PDB entry 3A14 | X-ray diffraction, 2.00 A resolution | chains A and B

# Chain A (and B)
Protein: 1-deoxy-D-xylulose 5-phosphate reductoisomerase
From: Thermotoga maritima
Notes: EC 1.1.1.267; chain B of this document is another copy of the same molecule, construct and numbering; everything in this record applies to it too
UniProtKB: Q9WZZ1 (DXR_THEMA); numbering as in UniProt (aligned over 1-376)
Chain sequence (376 residues; each row starts with the number of its first residue):
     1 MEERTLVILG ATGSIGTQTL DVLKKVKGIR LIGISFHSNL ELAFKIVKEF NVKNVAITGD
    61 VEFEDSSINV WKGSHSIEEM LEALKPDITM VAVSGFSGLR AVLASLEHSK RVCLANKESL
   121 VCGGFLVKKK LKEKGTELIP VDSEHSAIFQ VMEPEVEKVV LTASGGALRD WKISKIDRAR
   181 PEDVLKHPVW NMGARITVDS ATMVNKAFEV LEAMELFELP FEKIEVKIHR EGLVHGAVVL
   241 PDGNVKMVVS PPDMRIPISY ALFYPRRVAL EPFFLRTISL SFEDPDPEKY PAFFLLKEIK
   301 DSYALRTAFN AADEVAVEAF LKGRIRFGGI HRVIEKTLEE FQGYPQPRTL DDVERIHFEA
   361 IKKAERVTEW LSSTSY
Disordered / not traced: 1-2, 186-193, 373-376 (chain B: 1-2, 187-191, 375-376)
Curated features (UniProtKB/Swiss-Prot):
  - binding site (NADPH): Thr-12, Gly-13, Ser-14, Ile-15, Asn-39, Asn-116, Glu-118, Gly-193
  - binding site (1-deoxy-D-xylulose 5-phosphate): Lys-117, Ser-143, Glu-144, Ser-164, His-187, Ser-200, Asn-205, Lys-206, Glu-209
  - binding site (Mn(2+)): Asp-142, Glu-144, Glu-209
Metal / ion sites: Mg2+: Asp-142, Glu-144, Glu-209
Residues lining bound ligands:
  - NADPH (NDP; NADPH dihydro-nicotinamide-adenine-dinucleotide phosphate), molecule 1: Gly-10, Ala-11, Thr-12, Gly-13, Ser-14, Ile-15, Gly-16, Phe-36, His-37, Ser-38, Asn-39, Thr-58, Ala-92, Val-93, Ser-94, Gly-95, Ser-97, Ala-115, Asn-116, Lys-117, Glu-118, Asp-142, Ile-196, Met-254
  - NADPH (NDP), molecule 2: Leu-23, Lys-24, Ile-29, Arg-30, Leu-31, Glu-49, Phe-50

# Chain A / chain B interface
Contacting residue pairs - 93 pairs, chain A then chain B:
  Gln-150(A) / Asn-244(B)
  Glu-153(A) / Arg-267(B)  salt bridge
  Glu-155(A) / Pro-265(B)
  Glu-155(A) / Arg-266(B)
  Glu-155(A) / Arg-267(B)  hydrogen bond (side chain-backbone)
  Glu-157(A) / Pro-272(B)
  Lys-158(A) / Phe-274(B)
  Val-160(A) / Leu-275(B)  hydrophobic
  Ala-237(A) / Leu-275(B)  hydrophobic
  Val-239(A) / Phe-273(B)
  Leu-240(A) / Arg-267(B)
  Pro-241(A) / Arg-267(B)
  Pro-241(A) / Val-268(B)
  Pro-241(A) / Ala-269(B)
  Pro-241(A) / Leu-270(B)  hydrogen bond (backbone-backbone)
  Asp-242(A) / Ile-256(B)
  Asp-242(A) / Arg-267(B)  salt bridge
  Asp-242(A) / Val-268(B)  hydrogen bond (backbone-backbone)
  Asp-242(A) / Leu-270(B)
  Gly-243(A) / Val-249(B)
  Gly-243(A) / Ser-250(B)
  Gly-243(A) / Pro-251(B)
  Gly-243(A) / Glu-271(B)
  Gly-243(A) / Phe-273(B)
  Asn-244(A) / Gln-150(B)
  Asn-244(A) / Val-248(B)
  Asn-244(A) / Val-249(B)
  Asn-244(A) / Ser-250(B)
  Asn-244(A) / Ile-256(B)
  Asn-244(A) / Arg-267(B)  hydrogen bond
  Val-245(A) / Met-247(B)
  Val-245(A) / Val-248(B)
  Val-245(A) / Val-249(B)  hydrogen bond (backbone-backbone)
  Val-245(A) / Phe-273(B)
  Lys-246(A) / Val-151(B)
  Lys-246(A) / Met-247(B)
  Met-247(A) / Val-245(B)
  Met-247(A) / Lys-246(B)
  Met-247(A) / Met-247(B)  hydrogen bond (backbone-backbone)
  Met-247(A) / Val-249(B)  hydrophobic
  Met-247(A) / Leu-275(B)  hydrophobic
  Val-248(A) / Asn-244(B)
  Val-248(A) / Val-245(B)
  Val-249(A) / Gly-243(B)
  Val-249(A) / Asn-244(B)
  Val-249(A) / Val-245(B)  hydrogen bond (backbone-backbone)
  Ser-250(A) / Gly-243(B)
  Ser-250(A) / Asn-244(B)
  Pro-251(A) / Gly-243(B)
  Ile-256(A) / Asp-242(B)
  Ile-256(A) / Asn-244(B)
  Arg-266(A) / Glu-155(B)  salt bridge
  Arg-267(A) / Glu-153(B)  salt bridge
  Arg-267(A) / Glu-155(B)  hydrogen bond (backbone-side chain)
  Arg-267(A) / Leu-240(B)
  Arg-267(A) / Pro-241(B)
  Arg-267(A) / Asp-242(B)  salt bridge
  Arg-267(A) / Asn-244(B)  hydrogen bond
  Val-268(A) / Pro-241(B)
  Val-268(A) / Asp-242(B)  hydrogen bond (backbone-backbone)
  Ala-269(A) / Pro-241(B)
  Leu-270(A) / Pro-241(B)  hydrogen bond (backbone-backbone)
  Leu-270(A) / Asp-242(B)
  Glu-271(A) / Pro-241(B)
  Glu-271(A) / Asp-242(B)
  Glu-271(A) / Gly-243(B)
  Pro-272(A) / Glu-157(B)
  Pro-272(A) / Val-239(B)  hydrophobic
  Pro-272(A) / Leu-240(B)
  Phe-273(A) / Val-239(B)
  Phe-273(A) / Gly-243(B)
  Phe-273(A) / Val-245(B)
  Phe-274(A) / Glu-157(B)
  Phe-274(A) / Lys-158(B)
  Phe-274(A) / Glu-225(B)
  Leu-275(A) / Val-160(B)  hydrophobic
  Leu-275(A) / Val-239(B)  hydrophobic
  Leu-275(A) / Val-245(B)  hydrophobic
  Leu-275(A) / Phe-282(B)  hydrophobic
  Arg-276(A) / Phe-282(B)
  Thr-277(A) / Leu-280(B)
  Thr-277(A) / Ser-281(B)
  Thr-277(A) / Phe-282(B)  hydrogen bond (side chain-backbone)
  Ile-278(A) / Ser-279(B)
  Ile-278(A) / Leu-280(B)  hydrogen bond (backbone-backbone)
  Ser-279(A) / Ile-278(B)
  Leu-280(A) / Arg-276(B)
  Leu-280(A) / Thr-277(B)
  Leu-280(A) / Ile-278(B)  hydrogen bond (backbone-backbone)
  Leu-280(A) / Leu-280(B)  hydrophobic
  Ser-281(A) / Thr-277(B)
  Phe-282(A) / Arg-276(B)
  Phe-282(A) / Thr-277(B)  hydrogen bond (backbone-side chain)
Other interface residues (no listed pair), chain A (44 interface residues in all): Val-151, Glu-225, Lys-227, Ser-259, Tyr-260, Pro-265
Other interface residues (no listed pair), chain B (43 interface residues in all): Lys-227, Ala-237, Tyr-260

# In short
44 residues of chain A face 43 of chain B across their interface, with 15 hydrogen bonds and 5 salt bridges.
Polar pairs include Glu-153(A)/Arg-267(B), Asp-242(A)/Arg-267(B) and Arg-266(A)/Glu-155(B). Ligands of chain
A: NADPH.
Both chains are 1-deoxy-D-xylulose 5-phosphate reductoisomerase (Thermotoga maritima). Entry 3A14 (Crystal
structure of DXR from Thermotoga maritima, in complex with NADPH) was determined by X-ray diffraction together
with 3A06 from the same study.
